3E1F - chains 1 and 2 of the 4 polymer chains in the assembly; structure by X-ray diffraction, 3.00 A resolution.

== Chain 1 (and 2) ==
Molecule: Beta-galactosidase
From: Escherichia coli K12
Notes: EC 3.2.1.23; fragment: beta-galactosidase; chain 2 of this document is another copy of the same molecule, construct and numbering; everything in this record applies to it too
UniProtKB: P00722 (BGAL_ECOLI); residues 9-1023 here correspond to UniProt positions 10-1024 (UniProt number = residue number + 1)
Amino-acid sequence (1023 residues; each row starts with the number of its first residue):
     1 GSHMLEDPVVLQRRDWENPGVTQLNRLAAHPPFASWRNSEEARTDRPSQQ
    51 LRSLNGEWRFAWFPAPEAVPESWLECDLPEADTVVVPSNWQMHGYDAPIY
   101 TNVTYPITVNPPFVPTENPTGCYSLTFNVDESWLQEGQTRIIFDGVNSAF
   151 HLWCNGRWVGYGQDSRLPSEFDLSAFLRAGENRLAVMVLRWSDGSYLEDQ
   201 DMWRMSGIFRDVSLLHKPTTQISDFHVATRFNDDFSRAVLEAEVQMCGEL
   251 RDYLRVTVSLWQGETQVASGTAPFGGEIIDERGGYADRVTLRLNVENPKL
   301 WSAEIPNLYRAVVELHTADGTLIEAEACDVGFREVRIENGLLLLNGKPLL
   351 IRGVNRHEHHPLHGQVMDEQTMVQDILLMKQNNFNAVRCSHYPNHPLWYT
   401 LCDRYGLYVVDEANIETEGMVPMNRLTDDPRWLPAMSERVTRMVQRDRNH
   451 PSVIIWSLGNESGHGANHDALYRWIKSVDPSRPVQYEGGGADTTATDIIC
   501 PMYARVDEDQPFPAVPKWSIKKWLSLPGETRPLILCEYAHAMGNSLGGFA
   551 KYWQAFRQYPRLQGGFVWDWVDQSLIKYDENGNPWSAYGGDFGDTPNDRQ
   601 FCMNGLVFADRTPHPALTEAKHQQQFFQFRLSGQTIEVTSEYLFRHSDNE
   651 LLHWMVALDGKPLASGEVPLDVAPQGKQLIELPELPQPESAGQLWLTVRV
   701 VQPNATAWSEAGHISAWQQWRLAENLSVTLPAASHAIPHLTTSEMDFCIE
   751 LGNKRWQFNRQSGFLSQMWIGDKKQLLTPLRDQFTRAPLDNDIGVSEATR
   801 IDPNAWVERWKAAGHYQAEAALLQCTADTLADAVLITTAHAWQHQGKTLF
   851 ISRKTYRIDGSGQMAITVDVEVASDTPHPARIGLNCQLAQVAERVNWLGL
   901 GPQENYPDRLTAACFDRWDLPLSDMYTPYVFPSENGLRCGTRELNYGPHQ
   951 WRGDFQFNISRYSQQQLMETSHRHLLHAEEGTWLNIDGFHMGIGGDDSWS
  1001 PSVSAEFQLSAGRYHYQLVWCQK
Not modelled in the structure: 1-12
Sequence notes: expression tag (1-8); engineered mutation Glu418 (His419 in P00722)
Bound ions: Mg2+ site 1: Asp15, Asn18, Val21, Gln163, Asp193; Na+ site 1: Asp201, Phe601, Asn604 (together with beta-D-galactopyranose); Mg2+ site 2: Glu416, Glu418, Glu461 (together with beta-D-galactopyranose); Na+ site 2: Phe556, Tyr559, Leu562; Na+ site 3 near Glu650 (its only coordinating residue here)
Small-molecule neighbours:
  - beta-D-galactopyranose (GAL), molecule 1: Asn102, Asp201, His391, Glu416, Glu418, Asn460, Glu461, Met502, Tyr503, Glu537, His540, Trp568, Asn604, Trp999
  - beta-D-galactopyranose (GAL), molecule 2: Asn102, Val103, Glu418, Glu461, Phe601, Val795, Trp999
Swiss-Prot annotation at these positions:
  - active site: Glu461 (Proton donor), Glu537 (Nucleophile)
  - binding site (substrate): Asn102, Asp201, Glu461, Glu537 to His540, Asn604, Trp999
  - binding site (Na(+)): Asp201, Phe601, Asn604
  - binding site (Mg(2+)): Glu416, Glu461, Asn597
  - site: His357 (Transition state stabilizer), His391 (Transition state stabilizer), Trp999 (Important for ensuring that an appropriate proportion of lactose is converted to allolactose)
From the paper describing this entry:
  - binding site for beta-D-galactopyranose: Glu418
  - mutagenesis - H418E: increased binding to beta-D-galactopyranose
  - catalytic residues: Glu461, Glu537 (citing earlier work)
  - mutagenesis - H418E (5000x): decreased binding to Na+
  - mutagenesis - H418E (10-fold): decreased binding to Mg2+
  - mutagenesis - H418E: decreased catalytic activity
  - mutagenesis - H418E: decreased binding to IPTG
  - mutagenesis - H418E: decreased binding to lactose

== Interface between chain 1 and chain 2 ==
Pairs across the interface (77; chain 1 residue first):
  Asn339(1) - Pro527(2)
  Asn339(1) - Gly528(2)
  Leu341(1) - Pro527(2)  hydrophobic
  Asp507(1) - Gln558(2)  hydrogen bond (backbone-side chain)
  Asp509(1) - Gln558(2)  hydrogen bond
  Lys521(1) - Tyr559(2)
  Lys522(1) - Gln558(2)  hydrogen bond (side chain-backbone)
  Lys522(1) - Tyr559(2)  hydrogen bond (backbone-side chain)
  Lys522(1) - Pro560(2)
  Leu524(1) - Ser525(2)
  Ser525(1) - Leu524(2)
  Ser525(1) - Tyr559(2)
  Ser525(1) - Arg561(2)  hydrogen bond (backbone-side chain)
  Leu526(1) - Pro560(2)  hydrophobic
  Pro527(1) - Asn339(2)
  Pro527(1) - Leu341(2)  hydrophobic
  Pro527(1) - Pro560(2)
  Gly528(1) - Asn339(2)
  Gln558(1) - Asp507(2)  hydrogen bond (side chain-backbone)
  Gln558(1) - Asp509(2)  hydrogen bond
  Gln558(1) - Lys522(2)  hydrogen bond (backbone-side chain)
  Tyr559(1) - Lys521(2)
  Tyr559(1) - Lys522(2)
  Tyr559(1) - Ser525(2)
  Pro560(1) - Lys522(2)
  Pro560(1) - Leu526(2)  hydrophobic
  Pro560(1) - Pro527(2)
  Arg561(1) - Ser525(2)  hydrogen bond (side chain-backbone)
  Gln693(1) - Ser874(2)  hydrogen bond
  Arg721(1) - Ser874(2)
  Leu722(1) - Asp875(2)
  Ala723(1) - Asp875(2)
  Glu724(1) - Lys847(2)  hydrogen bond (backbone-side chain)
  Glu724(1) - Val872(2)
  Glu724(1) - Ala873(2)
  Glu724(1) - Ser874(2)  hydrogen bond (side chain-backbone)
  Glu724(1) - Asp875(2)  hydrogen bond (backbone-side chain)
  Leu726(1) - Thr848(2)
  Leu726(1) - Leu849(2)
  Leu726(1) - Ile851(2)  hydrophobic
  Leu726(1) - Glu871(2)
  Leu726(1) - Ala873(2)
  Ser727(1) - Ile851(2)
  Val728(1) - Leu823(2)
  Val728(1) - Ala841(2)  hydrophobic
  Val728(1) - Thr848(2)
  Leu823(1) - Val728(2)
  Asp828(1) - Leu830(2)
  Asp828(1) - Ala831(2)  hydrogen bond (side chain-backbone)
  Thr829(1) - Thr829(2)
  Leu830(1) - Asp828(2)
  Leu830(1) - Leu830(2)  hydrophobic
  Ala831(1) - Asp828(2)
  Lys847(1) - Glu724(2)  hydrogen bond (side chain-backbone)
  Thr848(1) - Val728(2)
  Leu849(1) - Leu726(2)
  Ile851(1) - Leu726(2)  hydrophobic
  Ile851(1) - Ser727(2)
  Arg853(1) - Leu730(2)
  Asp869(1) - His1015(2)  salt bridge
  Asp869(1) - Gln1017(2)
  Glu871(1) - Leu726(2)
  Val872(1) - Glu724(2)
  Ala873(1) - Glu724(2)
  Ala873(1) - Leu726(2)
  Ser874(1) - Gln693(2)  hydrogen bond
  Ser874(1) - Arg721(2)
  Ser874(1) - Glu724(2)  hydrogen bond (backbone-side chain)
  Asp875(1) - Ala723(2)
  Asp875(1) - Glu724(2)
  Arg942(1) - Arg1013(2)
  Asp954(1) - Arg1013(2)  salt bridge
  Arg1013(1) - Arg942(2)
  Arg1013(1) - Asp954(2)  salt bridge
  His1015(1) - Asp869(2)  salt bridge
  His1015(1) - His1015(2)  hydrogen bond
  Gln1017(1) - Asp869(2)
Other interface residues (no listed pair), chain 1 (49 interface residues in all): Ser519, Thr530, Asn725, Leu730, Ala841
Other interface residues (no listed pair), chain 2 (51 interface residues in all): Ser519, Thr530, Leu722, Asn725, Gln824, Phe850, Arg853

== Overview ==
Chain 1 and chain 2 form an interface of 49 and 51 residues respectively, with 18 hydrogen bonds and 4 salt
bridges. Polar contacts include Asp869(1)-His1015(2), Asp954(1)-Arg1013(2) and Asp507(1)-Gln558(2). Chain 1
binds beta-D-galactopyranose. From the paper: catalytic residues Glu461(1) and Glu537(1); H418E of chain 1
increases binding to beta-D-galactopyranose.
Chain 1 and chain 2 are both Beta-galactosidase (Escherichia coli K12); the structure, E.Coli (lacZ)
beta-galactosidase (H418E) in complex with galactose, was determined by X-ray diffraction (same publication as
3DYM, 3DYO and 3DYP).
